6YLE - chains A and D of the 5 polymer chains in the assembly; structure by electron microscopy, 3.30 A resolution.

# Chain A
Molecule: Pre-rRNA-processing protein IPI3
From: Saccharomyces cerevisiae
Reference sequence: P53877 (IPI3_YEAST); residue numbers follow UniProt; this construct covers 1-555
Sequence (555 residues; row label = number of the first residue in the row):
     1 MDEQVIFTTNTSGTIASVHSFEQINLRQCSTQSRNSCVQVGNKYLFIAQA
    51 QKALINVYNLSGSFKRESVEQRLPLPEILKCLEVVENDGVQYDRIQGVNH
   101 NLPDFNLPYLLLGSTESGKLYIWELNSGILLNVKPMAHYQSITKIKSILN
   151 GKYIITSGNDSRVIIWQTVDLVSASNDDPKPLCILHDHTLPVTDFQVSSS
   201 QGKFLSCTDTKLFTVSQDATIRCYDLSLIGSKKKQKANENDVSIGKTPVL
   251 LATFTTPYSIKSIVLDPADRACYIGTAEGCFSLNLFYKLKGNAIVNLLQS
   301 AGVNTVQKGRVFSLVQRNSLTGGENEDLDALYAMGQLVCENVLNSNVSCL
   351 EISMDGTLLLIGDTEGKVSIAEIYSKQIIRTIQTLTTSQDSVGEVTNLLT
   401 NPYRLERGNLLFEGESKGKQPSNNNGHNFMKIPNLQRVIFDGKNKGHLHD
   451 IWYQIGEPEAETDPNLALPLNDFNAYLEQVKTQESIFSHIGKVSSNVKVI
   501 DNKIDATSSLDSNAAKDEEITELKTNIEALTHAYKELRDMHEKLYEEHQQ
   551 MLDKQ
Disordered / not traced: 61-66, 174-178, 234-242, 300-309, 318-330, 386-393, 404-430, 442-445, 463-470, 490-555

# Chain D
Molecule: Pre-rRNA-processing protein RIX1
From: Saccharomyces cerevisiae
Reference sequence: P38883 (RIX1_YEAST); numbering as in UniProt (aligned over 1-763)
Sequence (763 residues; row label = number of the first residue in the row):
     1 MSEEFIAVSTLARNLEIAKGNEFHTILATLRSPVYINEQLLKSELSFLVT
    51 KILKLIRSGNDFDLWKGCHTSVVTCAYNPLVLSTHGGQLLAAIYSRLEQK
   101 TGFYSSVISSSHGKQLFNTLISSVAIIIDLMKNKPTLSREALVPKLKAII
   151 PTLITLSQYEPELVLPVLQRILKRNTTTFKPFTNKFRTVLINLIISDYAS
   201 LGTKTQRLVCENFAYLHLLKIQVSDTSDDETQAHHKIYADSNWRTGLMSI
   251 LSQFKPIIQLCGEILDFEQDNELYKLIKSLPVIDESNNKEEFLPSLKLDF
   301 NAPLTLWEIPQRLSLLADMLVAFISLPTPFPIRVPLGGINSLCEVLLGVS
   351 NKYLPLKKELRHDNELNGVINTILPQIQFQGIRLWEIMVSKYGKCGLSFF
   401 EGILSSIELFIPLKKKSNNEIDFNVVGSLKFEFATVFRLVNMILSHLGHQ
   451 LNIISVISQLIEVALFLSHDKTLIDSLFKNRKSIMKQQTKTKQSKRSKSA
   501 EGAFSDIYTHPELFVCKNSMNWFNEINDFFITALNNWILPSTPHIQILKY
   551 SITQSLRLKERFGYIPESFVNLLRCEVLHPGSERVSILPIAISLLKNIND
   601 DMFELLCHPKVPVGMVYQLHKPLDLGEDGEVRDDINKKEVETNESSSNAN
   651 TGLETLKALENLENVTIPEPKHEVPKVVDDTAIFKKRSVEEVIERESTSS
   701 HKKVKFVEETTVDNGEELIVKKAVSQTKEEEKPMEDSEDEEQEEFEIPAI
   751 ELSDDEEEEEEEE
Disordered / not traced: 1-2, 220-239, 470-519, 620-763
Curated features (UniProtKB/Swiss-Prot):
  - modified residue: Ser-2 (N-acetylserine)

# Chain A / chain D interface
Contacting residue pairs (56):
  Gln-91(A) / Arg-561(D)
  Gln-91(A) / Phe-562(D)
  Gln-91(A) / Gly-563(D)
  Tyr-92(A) / Tyr-564(D)
  Asn-99(A) / Phe-562(D)
  Asn-99(A) / Tyr-564(D)
  His-100(A) / Phe-562(D)
  Asn-101(A) / Arg-561(D)
  Ser-198(A) / Lys-596(D)
  Ser-199(A) / Lys-596(D)
  Ser-200(A) / Lys-596(D)
  Ser-200(A) / Glu-604(D)
  Gln-201(A) / Lys-596(D)
  Gln-201(A) / Asn-599(D)
  Gln-201(A) / Asp-600(D)  hydrogen bond (backbone-backbone)
  Gly-202(A) / Asn-599(D)
  Gly-202(A) / Asp-600(D)
  Gly-202(A) / Glu-604(D)
  Thr-208(A) / Glu-604(D)
  Thr-208(A) / His-608(D)  hydrogen bond (backbone-side chain)
  Asp-209(A) / Glu-604(D)
  Asp-209(A) / His-608(D)
  Pro-267(A) / Pro-589(D)
  Pro-267(A) / Ser-593(D)
  Pro-267(A) / Lys-596(D)
  Ala-268(A) / Leu-588(D)
  Ala-268(A) / Ile-592(D)  hydrophobic
  Asp-269(A) / Lys-596(D)  salt bridge
  Arg-270(A) / Leu-588(D)
  Asn-292(A) / Gln-618(D)
  Asn-292(A) / Leu-619(D)
  Ala-293(A) / Tyr-617(D)
  Ile-294(A) / Val-616(D)
  Ile-294(A) / Tyr-617(D)  hydrogen bond (backbone-backbone)
  Ile-294(A) / Leu-619(D)
  Val-295(A) / Met-615(D)
  Asn-296(A) / Met-615(D)  hydrogen bond (backbone-backbone)
  Leu-297(A) / Met-615(D)  hydrophobic
  Gln-299(A) / Val-613(D)
  Gln-299(A) / Gly-614(D)
  Gln-299(A) / Tyr-617(D)
  Arg-310(A) / Met-615(D)
  Met-354(A) / Pro-589(D)
  Asp-355(A) / Pro-589(D)
  Gly-356(A) / Pro-589(D)
  Tyr-403(A) / Glu-560(D)
  Glu-459(A) / Arg-561(D)
  Glu-459(A) / Phe-562(D)
  Asn-474(A) / Phe-431(D)
  Glu-478(A) / Gly-202(D)
  Glu-478(A) / Thr-203(D)  hydrogen bond
  Lys-481(A) / Ala-199(D)
  Lys-481(A) / Ser-200(D)
  Thr-482(A) / Ser-200(D)
  Glu-484(A) / Ser-200(D)
  Ser-485(A) / Ser-200(D)  hydrogen bond (backbone-side chain)
Other interface residues (no listed pair), chain A (41 interface residues in all): Met-1, Lys-203, Leu-205, Ser-227, Thr-357, Ile-486
Other interface residues (no listed pair), chain D (33 interface residues in all): Lys-114, Val-585, Ile-590, Asp-601, Phe-603, Cys-607, Lys-610

# Summary
41 residues of chain A face 33 of chain D across their interface; the contacts include 6 hydrogen bonds and 1
salt bridge. Polar contacts include Asp-269(A)/Lys-596(D), Thr-208(A)/His-608(D) and Glu-478(A)/Thr-203(D).
Chain A is Pre-rRNA-processing protein IPI3 and chain D is Pre-rRNA-processing protein RIX1, both from
Saccharomyces cerevisiae; the structure, Rix1-Rea1 pre-60S particle - Rix1-subcomplex, body 3 (rigid body
refinement), was determined by electron microscopy, deposited together with 6YLF, 6YLX and 6YLY.
